PDB entry 6S6B | electron microscopy, 2.75 A resolution | chains L and l of the 38 polymer chains in the assembly

# Chain L (and l)
Protein: CRISPR-associated protein Cmrx
From: Sulfolobus islandicus (strain REY15A)
Notes: chain l of this document is another copy of the same molecule, construct and numbering; everything in this record applies to it too
UniProt: F0NDX7 (F0NDX7_SULIR); numbering as in UniProt (aligned over 1-174)
Chain sequence (174 residues; row label = number of the first residue in the row):
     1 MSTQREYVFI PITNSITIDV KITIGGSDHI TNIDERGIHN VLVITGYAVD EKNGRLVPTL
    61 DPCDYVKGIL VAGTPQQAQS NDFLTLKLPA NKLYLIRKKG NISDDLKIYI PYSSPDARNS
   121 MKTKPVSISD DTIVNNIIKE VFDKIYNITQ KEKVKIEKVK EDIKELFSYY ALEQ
Disordered / not traced: 1

# Chain L / chain l interface
Pairs across the interface (56; chain L residue first):
  Ile44(L) with Leu60(l), hydrophobic
  Tyr47(L) with Tyr47(l), hydrogen bond
  Pro58(L) with Tyr47(l); Leu86(l)
  Thr59(L) with Leu86(l)
  Leu60(L) with Ile44(l), hydrophobic; Ile110(l), hydrophobic
  Asp61(L) with Lys92(l)
  Pro62(L) with Thr45(l); Tyr94(l)
  Asp64(L) with Lys92(l), salt bridge
  Leu84(L) with Tyr112(l); Pro115(l), hydrophobic
  Thr85(L) with Pro115(l); Ala117(l)
  Leu86(L) with Pro58(l); Leu60(l), hydrophobic; Pro115(l), hydrophobic; Met121(l), hydrophobic
  Lys87(L) with Ala117(l), hydrogen bond (side chain-backbone); Arg118(l), hydrogen bond (side chain-backbone); Asn119(l); Ser120(l); Met121(l), hydrogen bond (backbone-backbone)
  Leu88(L) with Thr59(l); Met121(l), hydrophobic
  Pro89(L) with Ser120(l); Met121(l)
  Lys92(L) with Thr59(l); Asp61(l), salt bridge; Asp64(l), salt bridge; Met121(l); Thr123(l), hydrogen bond
  Asp105(L) with Ser120(l), hydrogen bond
  Lys107(L) with Arg118(l)
  Ile108(L) with Leu60(l), hydrophobic
  Tyr112(L) with Leu84(l)
  Pro115(L) with Leu84(l), hydrophobic; Thr85(l); Leu86(l), hydrophobic
  Ala117(L) with Thr85(l); Leu86(l), hydrophobic; Lys87(l); Lys107(l)
  Arg118(L) with Lys87(l)
  Asn119(L) with Lys87(l)
  Ser120(L) with Lys87(l); Leu88(l); Pro89(l); Asp105(l), hydrogen bond
  Met121(L) with Leu86(l), hydrophobic; Lys87(l), hydrogen bond (backbone-backbone); Leu88(l), hydrophobic; Pro89(l); Lys92(l)
  Thr123(L) with Lys92(l), hydrogen bond
Also at the interface, not in a pair above, chain L (29 interface residues in all): Thr45, Ile110, Lys122
Also at the interface, not in a pair above, chain l (28 interface residues in all): Pro62

# Summary
The interface between chain L and chain l involves 29 residues on one side and 28 on the other; the contacts
include 9 hydrogen bonds and 3 salt bridges. Polar pairs include Asp64(L)-Lys92(l), Lys92(L)-Asp61(l) and
Tyr47(L)-Tyr47(l).
Both chains are CRISPR-associated protein Cmrx (Sulfolobus islandicus (strain REY15A)). Entry 6S6B (Type III-B
Cmr-beta Cryo-EM structure of the Apo state) was determined by electron microscopy, deposited together with
6S8B, 6S8E, 6S91, 6SH8, 6SHB and 6SIC.
